PDB entry 8VMT | X-ray diffraction, 1.48 A resolution | chains C and B of the 4 polymer chains in the assembly

== Chain C ==
Molecule: 21-nt DNA strand
Sequence (21 nucleotides; row label = number of the first residue in the row):
   401 TTGACTCTCTTAAGAGAGTCA
Bound ions: Mg2+: DA413, DG414 (shared with Asn319(B) of chain B); Na+: DA413, DG414 (shared with Asn319(B) of chain B)

== Chain B ==
Molecule: Intron-encoded endonuclease I-PpoI
From: Physarum polycephalum
Notes: EC 3.1.-.-
UniProt: Q94702 (PPO1_PHYPO); residues 202-363 here correspond to UniProt positions 2-163 (UniProt number = residue number - 200)
Sequence (162 residues; each row starts with the number of its first residue):
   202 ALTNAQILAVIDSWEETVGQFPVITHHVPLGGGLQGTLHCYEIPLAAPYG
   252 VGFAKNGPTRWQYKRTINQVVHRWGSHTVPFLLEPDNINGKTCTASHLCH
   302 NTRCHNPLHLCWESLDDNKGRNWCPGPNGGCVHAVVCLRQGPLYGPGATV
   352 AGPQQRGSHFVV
Bound ions: Zn2+ site 1: Cys241, Cys300, Cys305, His310; Mg2+: Asn319 (shared with DA413(C), DG414(C) of chain C); Na+: Asn319 (shared with DA413(C), DG414(C) of chain C); Zn2+ site 2: Cys325, Cys332, His334, Cys338

== How chain C and chain B interact ==
Contacting residue pairs (26; chain C residue first):
  DA413(C) with Leu316(B), base contact; Asn319(B), phosphate contact; Lys320(B), base contact; Asn323(B), hydrogen bond to the phosphate; Leu344(B), phosphate contact
  DG414(C) with Arg261(B), base contact; Thr295(B), phosphate contact; Ala296(B), phosphate contact; Ser297(B), phosphate contact; His298(B), salt bridge to the phosphate; Leu316(B), sugar contact; Asn319(B), hydrogen bond to the phosphate
  DA415(C) with Asn257(B), base contact; Arg261(B), salt bridge to the phosphate; Thr279(B), phosphate contact; Thr295(B), phosphate contact; Ala296(B), hydrogen bond to the phosphate; Trp313(B), phosphate contact
  DG416(C) with Asn257(B), hydrogen bond to the base; Gln263(B), hydrogen bond to the base; Trp275(B), phosphate contact; Gly276(B), hydrogen bond to the phosphate
  DA417(C) with Asn257(B), base contact; Gln263(B), hydrogen bond to the base; Arg274(B), hydrogen bond to the base
  DG418(C) with Arg274(B), hydrogen bond to the base
Other interface residues (no listed pair), chain C (7 interface residues in all): DA412
Other interface residues (no listed pair), chain B (18 interface residues in all): Thr303

== Overview ==
7 residues of chain C and 18 residues of chain B are in contact, with 9 hydrogen bonds and 2 salt bridges.
Among the polar pairs are DG416(C)-Asn257(B), DG416(C)-Gln263(B) and DA417(C)-Gln263(B). Asn319(B), DA413(C)
and DG414(C) form the Mg2+ site.
Chain C is a 21-nt DNA strand and chain B is Intron-encoded endonuclease I-PpoI (Physarum polycephalum); the
structure, Homing endonuclease I-PpoI-DNA complex:reaction at pH7.0 (K+ MES) with 500 uM Mg2+ for 160s, was
determined by X-ray diffraction (same publication as 8VMO, 8VMP, 8VMQ, 8VMR, 8VMS, 8VMU and 35 further
entries).
